Entry 4JZC (X-ray diffraction, 1.90 A resolution); this record covers chain A.

[Chain A]
Name: Angiopoietin-2
From: Homo sapiens
Notes: fragment: fibrinogen-like receptor-binding domain
Reference sequence: O15123 (ANGP2_HUMAN); residues 1-218 here correspond to UniProt positions 279-496 (UniProt number = residue number + 278)
Amino-acid sequence (218 residues; each row starts with the number of its first residue):
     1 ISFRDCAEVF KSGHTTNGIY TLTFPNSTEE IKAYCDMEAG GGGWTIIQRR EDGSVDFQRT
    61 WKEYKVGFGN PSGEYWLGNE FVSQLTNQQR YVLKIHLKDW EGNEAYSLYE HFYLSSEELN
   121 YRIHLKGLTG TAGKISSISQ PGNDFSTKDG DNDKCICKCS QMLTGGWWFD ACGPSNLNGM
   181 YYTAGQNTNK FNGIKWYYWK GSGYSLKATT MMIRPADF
Disulfide bonds: Cys-6/Cys-35, Cys-155/Cys-157, Cys-159/Cys-172
Construct notes: engineered mutation Thr-183 (Pro461 in O15123), Ala-184 (Gln462 in O15123), Gly-185 (Arg463 in O15123)
Curated features (UniProtKB/Swiss-Prot):
  - binding site (Ca(2+)): Asp-151, Asp-153, Cys-155, Cys-157
  - glycosylation: Asn-26 (N-linked (GlcNAc...) asparagine)

[Overview]
From UniProt: 4 Ca2+-binding residues.
Chain A is Angiopoietin-2 (Homo sapiens); the structure, Angiopoietin-2 fibrinogen domain TAG mutant, was
determined by X-ray diffraction (same publication as 4JYO).
